PDB entry 1AR8 | X-ray diffraction, 2.90 A resolution | chains 1 and 4 of the 5 polymer chains in the assembly

# Chain 1
Molecule: P1/mahoney poliovirus
Source organism: Human poliovirus 1
Notes: fragment: virus protomer
Reference sequence: P03300 (POLH_POL1M); residues 1-302 here correspond to UniProt positions 579-880 (UniProt number = residue number + 578)
Chain sequence (302 residues; numbered 1 to 302; the number before each row is that of its first residue):
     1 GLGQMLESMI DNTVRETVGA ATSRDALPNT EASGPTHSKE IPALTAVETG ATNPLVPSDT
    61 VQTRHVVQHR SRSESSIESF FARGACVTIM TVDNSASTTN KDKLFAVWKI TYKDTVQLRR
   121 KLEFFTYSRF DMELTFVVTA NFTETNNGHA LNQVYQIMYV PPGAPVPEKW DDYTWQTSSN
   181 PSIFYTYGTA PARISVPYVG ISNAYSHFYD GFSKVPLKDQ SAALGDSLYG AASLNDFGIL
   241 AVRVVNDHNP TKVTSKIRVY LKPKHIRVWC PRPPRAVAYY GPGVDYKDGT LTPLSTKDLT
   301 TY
Not modelled in the structure: 1-19
Sequence notes: engineered mutation Ser95 (Pro673 in P03300)
Residues lining bound ligands: sphingosine (SPH): Ile110, Tyr112, Met132, Leu134, Ile157, Tyr159, Pro181, Ile183, Ile194, Val196, Val199, Tyr205, Ser206, His207, Asp236, Phe237, Leu240

# Chain 4
Molecule: P1/mahoney poliovirus
Source organism: Human poliovirus 1
Notes: fragment: virus protomer; engineered mutation(s): CHAIN 1, P95S
Reference sequence: P03299 (POLG_POL1M); residues 2-69 here correspond to UniProt positions 1-68 (UniProt number = residue number - 1)
Chain sequence (68 residues; numbered 2 to 69; the number before each row is that of its first residue):
     2 GAQVSSQKVG AHENSNRAYG GSTINYTTIN YYRDSASNAA SKQDFSQDPS KFTEPIKDVL
    62 IKTAPMLN
Not modelled in the structure: 15-22

# How chain 1 and chain 4 interact
Residue-residue contacts - 44 pairs, chain 1 then chain 4:
  Ala20(1) - Phe46(4)
  Ala21(1) - Phe46(4)
  Ala21(1) - Ser47(4)  hydrogen bond (backbone-backbone)
  Thr22(1) - Asp45(4)
  Thr22(1) - Phe46(4)
  Thr22(1) - Ser47(4)
  Ser23(1) - Asp45(4)  hydrogen bond (backbone-backbone)
  Ser23(1) - Ser47(4)
  Arg24(1) - Ser7(4)  hydrogen bond (side chain-backbone)
  Arg24(1) - Lys9(4)  hydrogen bond (backbone-side chain)
  Glu40(1) - Thr64(4)
  Ile41(1) - Thr64(4)  hydrogen bond (backbone-backbone)
  Ile41(1) - Pro66(4)  hydrophobic
  Pro42(1) - Lys63(4)
  Thr45(1) - Met67(4)
  Ala46(1) - Met67(4)
  Ala46(1) - Leu68(4)  hydrophobic
  Thr49(1) - Ile57(4)
  Thr49(1) - Met67(4)
  Gly50(1) - Pro56(4)
  Ala51(1) - Thr54(4)
  Ala51(1) - Met67(4)  hydrophobic
  Thr52(1) - Thr54(4)  hydrogen bond (backbone-backbone)
  Pro54(1) - Glu55(4)
  Pro54(1) - Lys63(4)
  Leu55(1) - Lys63(4)
  Val56(1) - Lys63(4)
  Asp59(1) - Lys63(4)  salt bridge
  Ser71(1) - Lys9(4)  hydrogen bond
  Ser76(1) - Asp45(4)
  Glu78(1) - Ala41(4)
  Glu78(1) - Lys43(4)
  Glu78(1) - Asp45(4)
  Asp131(1) - Ala37(4)
  Ser195(1) - Ala37(4)  hydrogen bond (side chain-backbone)
  Ser195(1) - Ser38(4)
  Pro197(1) - Ala37(4)  hydrophobic
  Lys264(1) - Ala37(4)  hydrogen bond (side chain-backbone)
  Lys264(1) - Ser38(4)  hydrogen bond (side chain-backbone)
  Lys264(1) - Asn39(4)  hydrogen bond (side chain-backbone)
  His265(1) - Ser36(4)
  His265(1) - Asn39(4)  hydrogen bond (side chain-backbone)
  His265(1) - Ala40(4)  hydrogen bond (side chain-backbone)
  Pro271(1) - Phe53(4)
Other interface residues (no listed pair), chain 1 (30 interface residues in all): Lys39, Ala82, Val196
Other interface residues (no listed pair), chain 4 (25 interface residues in all): Gln8, Leu61, Ala65

# Overview
The interface between chain 1 and chain 4 involves 30 residues on one side and 25 on the other; the contacts
include 13 hydrogen bonds and 1 salt bridge. Among the polar pairs are Asp59(1)-Lys63(4), Arg24(1)-Ser7(4) and
Arg24(1)-Lys9(4). Chain 1 binds sphingosine.
Here chain 1 is P1/mahoney poliovirus and chain 4 is P1/mahoney poliovirus, both from Human poliovirus 1.
Entry 1AR8 (P1/mahoney poliovirus, mutant P1095S) was determined by X-ray diffraction (same publication as
1AR6, 1AR7, 1AR9, 1ASJ and 1AL2).
